3K7S - chains A and D of the 4 polymer chains in the assembly; structure by X-ray diffraction, 1.90 A resolution.

[Chain A (and D)]
Molecule: Ribose 5-phosphate isomerase
From: Trypanosoma cruzi
Notes: EC 5.3.1.6; chain D of this document is another copy of the same molecule, construct and numbering; everything in this record applies to it too
UniProtKB: A1BTJ7 (A1BTJ7_TRYCR); numbering as in UniProt (aligned over 1-159)
Amino-acid sequence (179 residues; row label = number of the first residue in the row; numbers below 1 keep their minus sign (Met-19 is residue -19)):
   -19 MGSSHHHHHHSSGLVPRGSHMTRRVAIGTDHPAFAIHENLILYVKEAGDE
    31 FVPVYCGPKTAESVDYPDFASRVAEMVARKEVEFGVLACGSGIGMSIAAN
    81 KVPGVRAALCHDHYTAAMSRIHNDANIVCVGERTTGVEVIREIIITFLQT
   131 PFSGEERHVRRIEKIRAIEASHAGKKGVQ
Not modelled in the structure: -19 to 0, 153-159 (chain D: -19 to 1, 153-159)
Sequence notes: expression tag (-19 to 0)
Residues lining bound ligands:
  - 5-O-phosphono-D-ribose (R52), molecule 1: Asp10, His11, Pro12, Tyr46, Cys69, Gly70, Ser71, Ile73, Gly74, Arg113
  - 5-O-phosphono-D-ribose (R52), molecule 2: His102, Asn103, Arg137, His138, Arg141
What the authors report for this chain:
  - catalytic residues: Gly70 to Gly74
  - binding site for 5-O-phosphono-D-ribose: Asp10, His11, Tyr46, Gly70, Ser71, Gly74, His102, Asn103, Arg113, Arg137, His138, Arg141
  - conformationally variable residues (loop rearrangement, side-chain flip): Asp10 to Pro12, Glu42 to Asp45, Arg113
  - self-association interface (contacts with another copy of this molecule): Asp92 to Thr95, Arg113 to Glu122
  - specificity-determining residues: Glu135 to Glu136
  - catalytic residues: His102 (citing earlier work)
  - mutagenesis - E135G/E136DEL: unchanged catalytic activity on R5P  Ru5P
  - mutagenesis - E135G/E136DEL: increased catalytic activity on the 6-carbon sugar

[Interface between chain A and chain D]
Residue-residue contacts - 12 pairs, chain A then chain D:
  Asp92(A) - Asp92(D)
  Asp92(A) - Val119(D)
  His93(A) - His93(D)
  His93(A) - Glu122(D)  salt bridge
  Tyr94(A) - Glu118(D)
  Tyr94(A) - Val119(D)  hydrophobic
  Tyr94(A) - Glu122(D)  hydrogen bond (backbone-side chain)
  Glu118(A) - Tyr94(D)
  Val119(A) - Asp92(D)
  Val119(A) - Tyr94(D)  hydrophobic
  Glu122(A) - His93(D)  salt bridge
  Glu122(A) - Tyr94(D)  hydrogen bond (side chain-backbone)

[Overview]
The chain A/chain D interface involves 6 residues from each chain, with 2 hydrogen bonds and 2 salt bridges.
Polar contacts include His93(A)-Glu122(D) and Tyr94(A)-Glu122(D). Bound to chain A: 5-O-phosphono-D-ribose.
From the paper: catalytic residues Gly70(A) and His102(A); E135G/E136DEL of chain A increase catalytic
activity on the 6-carbon sugar.
Chain A and chain D are both Ribose 5-phosphate isomerase (Trypanosoma cruzi); the structure, Complex of
Trypanosoma cruzi ribose 5-phosphate isomerase type B with ribose 5-phosphate, was determined by X-ray
diffraction, deposited together with 3M1P, 3K7O, 3K7P and 3K8C.
